Entry 8G8B (electron microscopy, 4.30 A resolution (low resolution: residue-level contacts below are approximate; hydrogen-bond / salt-bridge calls are withheld)); this record covers chains E and J of the 11 polymer chains in the assembly.

# Chain E
Molecule: Histone H3
Organism: Xenopus laevis
UniProtKB: P84233 (H32_XENLA); residues 1-135 here correspond to UniProt positions 2-136 (UniProt number = residue number + 1)
Sequence (135 residues; row label = number of the first residue in the row):
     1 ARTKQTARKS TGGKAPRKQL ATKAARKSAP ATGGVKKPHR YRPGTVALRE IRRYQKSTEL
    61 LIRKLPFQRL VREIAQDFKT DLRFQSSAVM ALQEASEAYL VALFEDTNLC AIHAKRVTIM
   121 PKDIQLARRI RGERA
Disordered / not traced: 1-26, 134-135
Construct notes: variant Ala102 (Gly103 in P84233)
Swiss-Prot annotation at these positions:
  - modified residue: Arg2 (Asymmetric dimethylarginine), Thr3 (Phosphothreonine), Lys4 (Allysine), Gln5 (5-glutamyl dopamine), Thr6 (Phosphothreonine), Arg8 (Citrulline), Lys9 (N6,N6,N6-trimethyllysine), Ser10 (ADP-ribosylserine), Thr11 (Phosphothreonine), Lys14 (N6-(2-hydroxyisobutyryl)lysine), Arg17 (Asymmetric dimethylarginine), Lys18 (N6-(2-hydroxyisobutyryl)lysine), Lys23 (N6-(2-hydroxyisobutyryl)lysine), Arg26 (Citrulline), Lys27 (N6,N6,N6-trimethyllysine), Ser28 (ADP-ribosylserine), Lys36 (N6,N6,N6-trimethyllysine), Lys37 (N6-methyllysine), Tyr41 (Phosphotyrosine), Lys56 (N6,N6,N6-trimethyllysine) and 8 more in UniProt
  - lipidation: Cys110 (S-palmitoyl cysteine)

# Chain J
Molecule: nMatn1 DNA (bottom strand, 168-MER)
Sequence (186 nucleotides; row label = number of the first residue in the row; numbers below 1 keep their minus sign (DT-112 is residue -112)):
  -112 TGCATGTATG TGTATGCATA TGCTAATGTG TGCATGTGTG TGACTATGTG CGCATGCATG
   -52 TGCATGTGTG TGCATATACG TGTGTGCATG CATGTGCATA TATGTGTGCA CGTGTGTGTG
     8 CATGTGTGTG TATGTGTATA TATTAACCTG TGTGCATTGT GTGCATATAT TAGCATGTGT
    68 GCATGT
Disordered / not traced: -112 to -97, 72-73

# Interface between chain E and chain J
Pairs across the interface (27; chain E residue first):
  Lys36(E) - DG-7(J)
  His39(E) - DA70(J)
  His39(E) - DT71(J)
  Arg40(E) - DT71(J)
  Tyr41(E) - DC69(J)
  Tyr41(E) - DA70(J)
  Arg42(E) - DG-5(J)
  Arg42(E) - DA70(J)
  Arg42(E) - DT71(J)
  Thr45(E) - DA70(J)
  Arg63(E) - DT-14(J)
  Arg63(E) - DA-13(J)
  Arg72(E) - DG-23(J)
  Arg83(E) - DT-24(J)
  Arg83(E) - DG-23(J)
  Phe84(E) - DT-24(J)
  Phe84(E) - DG-23(J)
  Gln85(E) - DT-24(J)
  Ser86(E) - DT-24(J)
  Arg116(E) - DA-3(J)
  Arg116(E) - DC-2(J)
  Val117(E) - DC-4(J)
  Val117(E) - DA-3(J)
  Thr118(E) - DC-4(J)
  Thr118(E) - DA-3(J)
  Met120(E) - DA-3(J)
  Met120(E) - DC-2(J)
Other interface residues (no listed pair), chain E (19 interface residues in all): Pro43, Leu82, Lys115
Other interface residues (no listed pair), chain J (15 interface residues in all): DT-8, DT-6, DG68

# Summary
Chain E and chain J form an interface of 19 and 15 residues respectively.
Here chain E is Histone H3 (Xenopus laevis) and chain J is nMatn1 DNA (bottom strand, 168-MER). Entry 8G8B
(Nucleosome with human nMatn1 sequence in complex with Human Oct4) was determined by electron microscopy,
deposited together with 8G87, 8G88, 8G8E and 8G8G.
